Entry 3LPI (X-ray diffraction, 2.05 A resolution); this record covers chains A and B.

[Chain A (and B)]
Protein: Beta-secretase 1
Organism: Homo sapiens
Notes: EC 3.4.23.46; chain B of this document is another copy of the same molecule, construct and numbering; everything in this record applies to it too
UniProtKB: P56817 (BACE1_HUMAN); residues 14-454 here = UniProt positions 14-454
Sequence (455 residues; each row starts with the number of its first residue; numbering starts at 0):
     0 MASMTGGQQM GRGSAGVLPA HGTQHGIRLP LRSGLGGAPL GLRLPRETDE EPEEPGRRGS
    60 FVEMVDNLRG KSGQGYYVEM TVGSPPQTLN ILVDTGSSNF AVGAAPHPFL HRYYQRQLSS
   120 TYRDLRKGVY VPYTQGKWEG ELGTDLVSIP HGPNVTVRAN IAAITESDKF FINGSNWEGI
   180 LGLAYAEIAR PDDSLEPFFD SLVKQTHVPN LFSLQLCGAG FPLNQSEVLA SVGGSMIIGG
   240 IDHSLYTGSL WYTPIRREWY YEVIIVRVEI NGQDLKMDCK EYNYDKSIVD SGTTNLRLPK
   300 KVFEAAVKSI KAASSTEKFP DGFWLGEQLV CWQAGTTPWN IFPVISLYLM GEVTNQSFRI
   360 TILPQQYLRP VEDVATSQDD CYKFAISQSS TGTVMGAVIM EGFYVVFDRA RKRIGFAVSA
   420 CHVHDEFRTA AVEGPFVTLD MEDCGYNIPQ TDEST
Disordered / not traced: 0-57, 448-454 (chain B: 0-57, 447-454)
Cystine bridges: Cys216-Cys420, Cys278-Cys443, Cys330-Cys380
Construct notes: expression tag (0-13)
Residues lining bound ligands: Z74 (N'-{(1S,2S)-1-(3,5-difluorobenzyl)-2-hydroxy-2-[(2R)-4-(phenylsulfonyl)piperazin-2-yl]ethyl}-5-methyl-N,N-dipropylbenzene-1,3-dicarboxamide): Ser71, Gly72, Gln73, Gly74, Leu91, Asp93, Gly95, Ser96, Val130, Pro131, Tyr132, Thr133, Gln134, Gly135, Lys168, Phe169, Ile171, Trp176, Ile179, Ile187, Arg189, Tyr259, Ile287, Asp289, Gly291, Thr292, Thr293, Arg296
Swiss-Prot annotation at these positions:
  - active site: Asp93, Asp289
  - modified residue (N6-acetyllysine): Lys126, Lys275, Lys279, Lys285, Lys299, Lys300, Lys307
  - glycosylation (N-linked (GlcNAc...) asparagine): Asn153, Asn172, Asn223, Asn354
  - mutagenesis: Asp93 (D93N: Decreases beta-cleaved soluble APP production), Asp284 (D284N: Almost abolishes beta-cleaved soluble APP production)

[Interface between chain A and chain B]
Contacting residue pairs (4):
  Lys300(A) with Asp167(B), salt bridge
  Glu303(A) with Glu165(B)
  Lys307(A) with Tyr129(B); Glu138(B), salt bridge
Also at the interface, not in a pair above, chain A (5 interface residues in all): Met276, Glu280
Also at the interface, not in a pair above, chain B (6 interface residues in all): Ser166, Lys168

[Summary]
5 residues of chain A and 6 residues of chain B are in contact, with 2 salt bridges. Among the polar pairs are
Lys300(A)-Asp167(B) and Lys307(A)-Glu138(B). Ligands of chain A: compound Z74.
Both chains are Beta-secretase 1 (Homo sapiens). Entry 3LPI (Structure of BACE Bound to SCH745132) was
determined by X-ray diffraction (same publication as 3LNK, 3LPJ and 3LPK).
